Entry 5W0E (X-ray diffraction, 1.41 A resolution); this record covers chain A.

== Chain A ==
Name: CREB-binding protein
From: Homo sapiens
Notes: EC 2.3.1.48; fragment: Bromodomain
UniProt: Q92793 (CBP_HUMAN); residue numbers follow UniProt; this construct covers 1082-1197
Sequence (148 residues; each row starts with the number of its first residue):
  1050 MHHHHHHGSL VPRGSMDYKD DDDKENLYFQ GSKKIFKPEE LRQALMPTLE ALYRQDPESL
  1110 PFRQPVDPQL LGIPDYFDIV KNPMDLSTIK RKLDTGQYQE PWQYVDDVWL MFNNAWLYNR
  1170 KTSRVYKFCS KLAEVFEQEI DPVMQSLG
Disordered / not traced: 1050-1082, 1197
Construct notes: initiating methionine (1050); expression tag (1051-1081)
Residues lining bound ligands: Cpd19 (9U4; 3-[7-(difluoromethyl)-6-(1-methyl-1H-pyrazol-4-yl)-3,4-dihydroquinolin-1(2H)-yl]-N-methyl-1-(oxan-4-yl)-1,4,6,7-tetrahydro-5H-pyrazolo[4,3-c]pyridine-5-carboxamide): P1106, L1109, P1110, F1111, V1115, L1120, I1122, Y1125, A1164, Y1167, N1168, R1173, V1174, F1177
Swiss-Prot annotation at these positions:
  - region: N1162 to K1180 (Interaction with ASF1A)
  - natural variant: Y1175 (Y1175C: In RSTS1)
  - mutagenesis: D1116 (D1116R: Impairs binding to acetylated histones), F1126 (F1126A: Impairs binding to acetylated histones), N1162 (N1162E/R: Abolishes interaction with ASF1A), W1165 (W1165A: Abolishes interaction with ASF1A), K1170 (K1170E: Impairs binding to acetylated histones), S1179 (S1179I: Impairs interaction with ASF1A), K1180 (K1180E: Abolishes interaction with ASF1A), E1183 (E1183R: Abolishes interaction with ASF1A)

== In short ==
Chain A binds Cpd19. UniProt lists 8 mutagenesis sites.
Chain A is CREB-binding protein (Homo sapiens); the structure, CREBBP bromodomain in complex with Cpd19
(3-(7-(difluoromethyl)-6-(1-methyl-1H-pyrazol-4-yl)-3,4-dihydroquinolin-1(2H)-yl)-N-methyl-1-(tetrahydro-2H-pyran-4-yl)-1,4,6,7-tetrahydro-5H-pyrazolo[4,3-c]pyridine-5-carboxamide),
was determined by X-ray diffraction together with 6AXQ, 6AY3 and 6AY5 from the same study.
